Entry 9G8S (electron microscopy, 3.96 A resolution); this record covers chains m and S of the 51 polymer chains in the assembly.

# Chain m
Protein: XkdS-related protein
Organism: Clostridioides phage phiCD508
UniProt: J9QEB8 (J9QEB8_9CAUD); residues 24-148 here = UniProt positions 24-148
Amino-acid sequence (125 residues; each row starts with the number of its first residue):
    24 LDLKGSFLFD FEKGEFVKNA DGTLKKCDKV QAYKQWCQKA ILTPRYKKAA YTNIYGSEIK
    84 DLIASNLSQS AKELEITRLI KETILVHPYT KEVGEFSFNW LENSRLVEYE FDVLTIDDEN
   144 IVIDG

# Chain S
Protein: Peptidoglycan-binding LysM protein
Organism: Clostridioides phage phiCD508
UniProt: J9QE19 (J9QE19_9CAUD); the construct lacks a stretch of the UniProt sequence, so the offset changes along the chain: 1-215 = UniProt 1-215; 216-222 = UniProt 217-223
Amino-acid sequence (223 residues; row label = number of the first residue in the row):
     1 MVIDIYLKNE KEKIDFHFPV NPQDSLSIKK EKRFETVDIV NLGEFDIKKE GEKIREISFK
    61 TFLPNLYDAS YCRYSELKNP IEVVAMLEKW VDQAEPLRLI ITGFGYNGLV TISSFSNTQT
   121 AGREEDRDIE ITFRTYRELK IETLKKDTKS NTKTDLKDNR PNTQTKSKIY TVKASDTLYK
   181 IAKNLLGKGS RWPEIYNIPE NKKVIGKNPN IIKKG
  215A Q
   216 KLVIPSK
Not modelled in the structure: 1, 66-77, 142-153, 215A

# Interface between chain m and chain S
Pairs across the interface (27; chain m residue first):
  Lys-52(m) with Glu-200(S), salt bridge
  Glu-115(m) with Lys-89(S)
  Thr-138(m) with Lys-168(S)
  Ile-139(m) with Lys-168(S)
  Asp-141(m) with Lys-11(S); Lys-168(S), hydrogen bond (backbone-backbone)
  Glu-142(m) with Glu-10(S); Lys-11(S); Glu-12(S); Lys-13(S), hydrogen bond (side chain-backbone); Thr-165(S); Lys-166(S)
  Asn-143(m) with Thr-165(S); Lys-166(S), hydrogen bond (backbone-backbone); Ser-221(S); Lys-222(S)
  Ile-144(m) with Asn-162(S); Gln-164(S); Thr-165(S)
  Val-145(m) with Gln-164(S), hydrogen bond (backbone-backbone); Lys-166(S); Leu-185(S)
  Ile-146(m) with Asn-162(S)
  Asp-147(m) with Leu-186(S); Gly-187(S); Lys-188(S); Arg-191(S), salt bridge
Interface residues without a listed pair, chain S (22 interface residues in all): Glu-95, Ser-167, Ile-169, Asn-184

# Summary
The interface between chain m and chain S involves 11 residues on one side and 22 on the other, with 4
hydrogen bonds and 2 salt bridges. Among the polar pairs are Lys-52(m)/Glu-200(S), Asp-147(m)/Arg-191(S) and
Glu-142(m)/Lys-13(S).
Here chain m is XkdS-related protein and chain S is Peptidoglycan-binding LysM protein, both from
Clostridioides phage phiCD508. Entry 9G8S (C3 reconstruction of extended phiCD508 needle) was determined by
electron microscopy, deposited together with 9GB0, 9GB1, 9GB2, 9GB5 and 9GB7.
